PDB entry 8P0V | electron microscopy, 6.50 A resolution (low resolution: residue-level contacts below are approximate; hydrogen-bond / salt-bridge calls are withheld) | chains K and L of the 5 polymer chains in the assembly

Chain K:
Protein: Coiled-coil domain-containing protein 93
Organism: Homo sapiens
Reference sequence: Q567U6 (CCD93_HUMAN); residue numbers follow UniProt; this construct covers 1-631
Sequence (631 residues; numbered 1 to 631; the number before each row is that of its first residue):
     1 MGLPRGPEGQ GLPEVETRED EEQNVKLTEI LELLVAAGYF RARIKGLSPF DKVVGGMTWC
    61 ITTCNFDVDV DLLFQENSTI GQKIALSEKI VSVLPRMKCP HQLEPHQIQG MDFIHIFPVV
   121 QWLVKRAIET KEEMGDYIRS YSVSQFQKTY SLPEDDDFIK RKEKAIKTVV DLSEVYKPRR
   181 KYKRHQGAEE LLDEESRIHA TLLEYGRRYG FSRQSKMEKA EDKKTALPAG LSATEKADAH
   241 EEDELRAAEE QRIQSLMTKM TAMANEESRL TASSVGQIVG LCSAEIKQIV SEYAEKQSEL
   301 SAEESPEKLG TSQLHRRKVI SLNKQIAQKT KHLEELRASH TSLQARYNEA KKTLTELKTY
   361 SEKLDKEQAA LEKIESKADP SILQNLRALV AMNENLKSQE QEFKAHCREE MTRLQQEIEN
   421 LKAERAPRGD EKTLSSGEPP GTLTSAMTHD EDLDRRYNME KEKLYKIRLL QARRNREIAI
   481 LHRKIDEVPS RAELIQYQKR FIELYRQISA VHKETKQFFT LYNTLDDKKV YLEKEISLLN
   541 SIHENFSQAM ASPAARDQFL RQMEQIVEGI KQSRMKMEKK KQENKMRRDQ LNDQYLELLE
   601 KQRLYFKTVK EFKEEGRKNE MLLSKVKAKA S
Not modelled in the structure: 1-308, 427-445
UniProt features mapped onto this chain:
  - modified residue (Phosphoserine): Ser-298, Ser-301, Ser-305
From the paper describing this entry:
  - post-translational modification sites: Thr-234

Chain L:
Protein: Coiled-coil domain-containing protein 22
Organism: Homo sapiens
Reference sequence: O60826 (CCD22_HUMAN); residue numbers follow UniProt; this construct covers 1-627
Sequence (627 residues; row label = number of the first residue in the row):
     1 MEEADRILIH SLRQAGTAVP PDVQTLRAFT TELVVEAVVR CLRVINPAVG SGLSPLLPLA
    61 MSARFRLAMS LAQACMDLGY PLELGYQNFL YPSEPDLRDL LLFLAERLPT DASEDADQPA
   121 GDSAILLRAI GSQIRDQLAL PWVPPHLRTP KLQHLQGSAL QKPFHASRLV VPELSSRGEP
   181 REFQASPLLL PVPTQVPQPV GRVASLLEHH ALQLCQQTGR DRPGDEDWVH RTSRLPPQED
   241 TRAQRQRLQK QLTEHLRQSW GLLGAPIQAR DLGELLQAWG AGAKTGAPKG SRFTHSEKFT
   301 FHLEPQAQAT QVSDVPATSR RPEQVTWAAQ EQELESLREQ LEGVNRSIEE VEADMKTLGV
   361 SFVQAESECR HSKLSTAERE QALRLKSRAV ELLPDGTANL AKLQLVVENS AQRVIHLAGQ
   421 WEKHRVPLLA EYRHLRKLQD CRELESSRRL AEIQELHQSV RAAAEEARRK EEVYKQLMSE
   481 LETLPRDVSR LAYTQRILEI VGNIRKQKEE ITKILSDTKE LQKEINSLSG KLDRTFAVTD
   541 ELVFKDAKKD DAVRKAYKYL AALHENCSQL IQTIEDTGTI MREVRDLEEQ IETELGKKTL
   601 SNLEKIREDY RALRQENAGL LGRVREA
Not modelled in the structure: 109-319
UniProt features mapped onto this chain:
  - modified residue: Ser-410 (Phosphoserine)
From the paper describing this entry:
  - post-translational modification sites: Ser-54

Interface between chain K and chain L:
Contacting residue pairs (19):
  Leu-309(K) / Pro-322(L)
  Gly-310(K) / Pro-322(L)
  Gly-310(K) / Glu-323(L)
  Gly-310(K) / Thr-326(L)
  Gly-310(K) / Trp-327(L)
  His-315(K) / Gln-330(L)
  His-315(K) / Glu-331(L)
  Leu-322(K) / Leu-337(L)
  Ala-350(K) / Ala-365(L)
  Leu-421(K) / Leu-435(L)
  Glu-487(K) / Ser-489(L)
  Glu-487(K) / Arg-490(L)
  Pro-489(K) / Arg-490(L)
  Phe-501(K) / Glu-3(L)
  Leu-532(K) / Leu-528(L)
  Glu-615(K) / Leu-613(L)
  Leu-622(K) / Leu-620(L)
  Lys-629(K) / Ala-627(L)
  Ala-630(K) / Ala-627(L)
Interface residues without a listed pair, chain K (39 interface residues in all): Thr-311, Ser-312, Val-319, Asn-323, Ile-326, Lys-329, Leu-336, Tyr-347, Leu-357, Leu-364, Leu-371, Leu-386, Cys-407, Leu-414, Leu-481, Asp-486, Val-488, His-543, Arg-574, Tyr-605, Thr-608, Val-609, Phe-612, Lys-625, Val-626
Interface residues without a listed pair, chain L (41 interface residues in all): Gln-87, Glu-333, Arg-338, Leu-341, Val-344, Val-351, Phe-362, Ser-372, Arg-379, Lys-386, Leu-392, Trp-421, Leu-428, Leu-477, Asp-487, Val-488, Thr-539, Leu-570, Ile-606, Tyr-610, Arg-614, Asn-617, Leu-621, Arg-623, Val-624

Summary:
The interface between chain K and chain L involves 39 residues on one side and 41 on the other. The paper
reports modification sites Thr-234(K) and Ser-54(L).
Here chain K is Coiled-coil domain-containing protein 93 and chain L is Coiled-coil domain-containing protein
22, both from Homo sapiens. Entry 8P0V (Structure of the human Commander complex coiled coils, DENND10 and
partial Retriever subcomplex) was determined by electron microscopy (same publication as 8P0W and 8P0X).
